3O3P - chains A and B; structure by X-ray diffraction, 2.53 A resolution.

Chain A (and B):
Name: Mannosyl-3-phosphoglycerate synthase
Organism: Rubrobacter xylanophilus
Notes: EC 2.4.1.217; chain B of this document is another copy of the same molecule, construct and numbering; everything in this record applies to it too
Reference sequence: B7SY86 (B7SY86_9ACTN); residue numbers follow UniProt; this construct covers 1-335
Sequence (387 residues; row label = number of the first residue in the row; numbers below 1 keep their minus sign (Met-51 is residue -51)):
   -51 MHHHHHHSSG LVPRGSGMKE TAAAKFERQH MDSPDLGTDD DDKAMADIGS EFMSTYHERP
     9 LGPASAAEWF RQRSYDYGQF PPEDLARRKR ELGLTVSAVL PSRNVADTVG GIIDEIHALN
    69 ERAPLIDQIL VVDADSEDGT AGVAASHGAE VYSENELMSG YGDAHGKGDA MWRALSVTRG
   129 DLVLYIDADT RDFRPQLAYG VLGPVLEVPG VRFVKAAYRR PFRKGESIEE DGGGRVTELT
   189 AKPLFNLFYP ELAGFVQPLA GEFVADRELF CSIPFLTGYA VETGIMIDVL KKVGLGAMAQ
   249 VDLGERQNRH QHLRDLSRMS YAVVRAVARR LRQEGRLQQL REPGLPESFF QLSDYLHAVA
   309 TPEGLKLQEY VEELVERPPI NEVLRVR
Disordered / not traced: -51 to 9, 170-176, 335 (chain B: -51 to 9, 170-176, 334-335)
Construct notes: expression tag (-51 to 0)
Metal / ion sites: Mg2+ site 1: Asp137, Asn256 (together with guanosine-5'-diphosphate-alpha-D-mannose); Mg2+ site 2: Gln299, Asp302
Small-molecule neighbours: guanosine-5'-diphosphate-alpha-D-mannose (GDD): Pro49, Ser50, Arg51, Val53, Val80, Asp81, Ala82, Glu102, Gly114, Lys115, Ala118, Asp135, Ala136, Asp137, Leu207, Ala208, Gly209, Tyr227, Glu230, Asn256, Gln259, Met267

Interface between chain A and chain B:
Pairs across the interface (153; chain A residue first):
  Pro11(A) - Phe297(B)
  Ala12(A) - Ser296(B)  hydrogen bond (backbone-side chain)
  Ala12(A) - Phe297(B)
  Ser13(A) - Phe297(B)
  Ala14(A) - Phe297(B)
  Ala15(A) - Leu315(B)  hydrophobic
  Phe18(A) - Leu313(B)
  Phe18(A) - Lys314(B)
  Phe18(A) - Leu315(B)
  Tyr166(A) - Ala308(B)
  Arg167(A) - Ala308(B)
  Arg167(A) - Thr309(B)  hydrogen bond (side chain-backbone)
  Arg167(A) - Pro310(B)
  Arg168(A) - Leu261(B)
  Glu177(A) - Thr309(B)
  Glu177(A) - Pro310(B)
  Glu178(A) - Arg262(B)
  Glu178(A) - Val307(B)
  Glu178(A) - Ala308(B)
  Glu178(A) - Thr309(B)
  Glu178(A) - Gln316(B)  hydrogen bond
  Asp179(A) - Val307(B)
  Asp179(A) - Ala308(B)  hydrogen bond (backbone-backbone)
  Gly180(A) - Ala306(B)
  Gly180(A) - Val307(B)
  Gly181(A) - Leu261(B)
  Arg183(A) - Leu187(B)
  Val184(A) - Leu187(B)
  Glu186(A) - Leu261(B)
  Glu186(A) - Arg262(B)
  Glu186(A) - Ser265(B)  hydrogen bond (backbone-side chain)
  Glu186(A) - His305(B)  salt bridge
  Leu187(A) - Arg183(B)
  Leu187(A) - Val184(B)
  Leu187(A) - Leu187(B)
  Leu187(A) - Thr188(B)  hydrogen bond (backbone-side chain)
  Leu187(A) - Leu261(B)  hydrophobic
  Leu187(A) - Leu264(B)
  Leu187(A) - Ser265(B)
  Leu187(A) - Ser268(B)  hydrogen bond (backbone-side chain)
  Thr188(A) - Leu187(B)  hydrogen bond (side chain-backbone)
  Lys190(A) - Tyr303(B)
  Lys190(A) - Ala306(B)  hydrogen bond (side chain-backbone)
  Pro191(A) - Ser268(B)
  Pro191(A) - Tyr269(B)
  Pro191(A) - Val272(B)  hydrophobic
  Pro191(A) - Tyr303(B)
  Asn194(A) - Tyr269(B)
  Asn194(A) - Asp302(B)
  Asn194(A) - Tyr303(B)
  Asn194(A) - Leu304(B)  hydrogen bond (side chain-backbone)
  Leu195(A) - Val272(B)  hydrophobic
  Leu195(A) - Arg273(B)
  Leu195(A) - Ala276(B)  hydrophobic
  Leu195(A) - Leu288(B)  hydrophobic
  Phe196(A) - Leu285(B)  hydrophobic
  Phe196(A) - Leu288(B)  hydrophobic
  Pro198(A) - Phe297(B)
  Glu199(A) - Leu293(B)
  Glu199(A) - Phe297(B)
  Ala201(A) - Leu304(B)  hydrophobic
  Ala201(A) - Ala306(B)
  Gly202(A) - Ala306(B)
  Phe203(A) - Ala306(B)
  Val204(A) - Ala306(B)
  Val204(A) - Val307(B)
  Val204(A) - Ala308(B)
  Val204(A) - Leu313(B)  hydrophobic
  Leu243(A) - Phe297(B)  hydrophobic
  Asp250(A) - Leu313(B)
  Leu261(A) - Arg168(B)
  Leu261(A) - Gly181(B)
  Leu261(A) - Arg183(B)
  Leu261(A) - Glu186(B)
  Leu261(A) - Leu187(B)  hydrophobic
  Arg262(A) - Glu177(B)  salt bridge
  Arg262(A) - Glu178(B)  salt bridge
  Leu264(A) - Leu187(B)
  Ser265(A) - Glu186(B)  hydrogen bond (side chain-backbone)
  Ser265(A) - Leu187(B)
  Ser268(A) - Leu187(B)  hydrogen bond (side chain-backbone)
  Ser268(A) - Pro191(B)
  Tyr269(A) - Pro191(B)
  Tyr269(A) - Asn194(B)
  Val272(A) - Pro191(B)  hydrophobic
  Arg273(A) - Leu195(B)
  Ala276(A) - Leu195(B)  hydrophobic
  Glu282(A) - Gln287(B)
  Glu282(A) - Glu290(B)
  Gly283(A) - Gln286(B)
  Gly283(A) - Gln287(B)
  Arg284(A) - Arg284(B)
  Arg284(A) - Leu285(B)
  Arg284(A) - Gln286(B)  hydrogen bond (backbone-backbone)
  Arg284(A) - Gln287(B)
  Arg284(A) - Leu288(B)  hydrogen bond (side chain-backbone)
  Arg284(A) - Glu290(B)  salt bridge
  Leu285(A) - Arg284(B)
  Gln286(A) - Gly283(B)
  Gln286(A) - Arg284(B)  hydrogen bond (backbone-backbone)
  Gln286(A) - Gln286(B)  hydrogen bond
  Gln287(A) - Gly283(B)
  Gln287(A) - Arg284(B)
  Leu288(A) - Phe196(B)  hydrophobic
  Leu288(A) - Arg284(B)  hydrogen bond (backbone-side chain)
  Glu290(A) - Lys239(B)
  Glu290(A) - Glu282(B)
  Glu290(A) - Arg284(B)  salt bridge
  Leu293(A) - Pro198(B)  hydrophobic
  Leu293(A) - Glu199(B)
  Ser296(A) - Ala12(B)  hydrogen bond (side chain-backbone)
  Phe297(A) - Pro11(B)
  Phe297(A) - Ala12(B)
  Phe297(A) - Ser13(B)
  Phe297(A) - Ala14(B)
  Phe297(A) - Pro198(B)
  Phe297(A) - Glu199(B)
  Phe297(A) - Leu243(B)  hydrophobic
  Asp302(A) - Asn194(B)
  Tyr303(A) - Lys190(B)
  Tyr303(A) - Pro191(B)
  Tyr303(A) - Asn194(B)
  Leu304(A) - Ala14(B)  hydrophobic
  Leu304(A) - Asn194(B)  hydrogen bond (backbone-side chain)
  Leu304(A) - Ala201(B)  hydrophobic
  His305(A) - Glu186(B)  salt bridge
  Ala306(A) - Gly180(B)
  Ala306(A) - Lys190(B)  hydrogen bond (backbone-side chain)
  Ala306(A) - Ala201(B)
  Ala306(A) - Gly202(B)
  Ala306(A) - Phe203(B)
  Ala306(A) - Val204(B)  hydrophobic
  Val307(A) - Asp179(B)
  Val307(A) - Gly180(B)
  Val307(A) - Val204(B)
  Ala308(A) - Tyr166(B)
  Ala308(A) - Arg167(B)
  Ala308(A) - Glu177(B)
  Ala308(A) - Glu178(B)
  Ala308(A) - Asp179(B)  hydrogen bond (backbone-backbone)
  Ala308(A) - Val204(B)
  Thr309(A) - Arg167(B)  hydrogen bond (backbone-side chain)
  Thr309(A) - Glu178(B)
  Pro310(A) - Arg167(B)
  Pro310(A) - Glu177(B)
  Leu313(A) - Phe18(B)
  Leu313(A) - Ala165(B)  hydrophobic
  Leu313(A) - Val204(B)  hydrophobic
  Leu313(A) - Asp250(B)
  Lys314(A) - Phe18(B)
  Leu315(A) - Ala15(B)  hydrophobic
  Leu315(A) - Phe18(B)
  Gln316(A) - Glu178(B)  hydrogen bond
Also at the interface, not in a pair above, chain A (74 interface residues in all): Ser22, Tyr23, Ala165, Gly182, Leu192, Lys239, Gln248, Leu300, Gly312
Also at the interface, not in a pair above, chain B (76 interface residues in all): Ser22, Tyr23, Gly182, Leu192, Tyr197, Gln248, Arg289, Leu300, Gly312

Summary:
74 residues of chain A face 76 of chain B across their interface; the contacts include 23 hydrogen bonds and 6
salt bridges. Polar contacts include Glu186(A)-His305(B), Arg262(A)-Glu177(B) and Arg262(A)-Glu178(B). Ligands
of chain A: guanosine-5'-diphosphate-alpha-D-mannose. The Mg2+ site 1 is built by Asp137(A) and Asn256(A).
Chain A and chain B are both Mannosyl-3-phosphoglycerate synthase (Rubrobacter xylanophilus); the structure,
Crystal structure of R. xylanophilus MpgS in complex with GDP-Mannose, was determined by X-ray diffraction,
deposited together with 3KIA and 3F1Y.
